Entry 9DMB (electron microscopy, 4.27 A resolution (low resolution: residue-level contacts below are approximate; hydrogen-bond / salt-bridge calls are withheld)); this record covers chains L and F of the 12 polymer chains in the assembly.

== Chain L (and F) ==
Protein: Envelope glycoprotein gp120
Source organism: Human immunodeficiency virus 1
Notes: chain F of this document is another copy of the same molecule, construct and numbering; everything in this record applies to it too
UniProtKB: Q2N0S6 (Q2N0S6_9HIV1); the construct lacks a stretch of the UniProt sequence and is renumbered around it, so the offset changes along the chain: 31-141 = UniProt 30-140; 150-185 = UniProt 141-176; 188-309 = UniProt 187-308; 312-321 = UniProt 309-318; 2 more segments
Amino-acid sequence (480 residues; row label = number of the first residue in the row; note: 13 numbers in that range are skipped by the numbering (no residue carries them; nothing is unmodelled there); a row labelled like 185A-185J holds insertion residues (185A, then the next letters in order)):
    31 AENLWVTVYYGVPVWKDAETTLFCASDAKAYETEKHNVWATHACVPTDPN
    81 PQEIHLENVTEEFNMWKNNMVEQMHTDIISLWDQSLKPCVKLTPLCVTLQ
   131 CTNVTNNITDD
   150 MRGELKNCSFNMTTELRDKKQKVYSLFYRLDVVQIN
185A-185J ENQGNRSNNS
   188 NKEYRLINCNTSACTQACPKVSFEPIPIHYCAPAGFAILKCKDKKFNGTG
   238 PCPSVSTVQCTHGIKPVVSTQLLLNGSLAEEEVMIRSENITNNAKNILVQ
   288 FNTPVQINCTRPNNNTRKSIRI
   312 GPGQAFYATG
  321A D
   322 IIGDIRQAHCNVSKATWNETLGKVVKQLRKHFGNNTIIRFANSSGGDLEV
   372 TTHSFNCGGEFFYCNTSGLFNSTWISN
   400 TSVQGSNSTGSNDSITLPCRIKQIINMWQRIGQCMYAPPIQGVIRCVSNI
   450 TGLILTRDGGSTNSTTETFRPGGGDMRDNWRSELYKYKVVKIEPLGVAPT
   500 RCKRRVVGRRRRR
Not modelled in the structure: 31, 185A-185J, 400-410, 506-512
Sequence notes: conflict Cys-201 (Ile200 in Q2N0S6), Asn-332 (Thr330 in Q2N0S6), Cys-433 (Ala430 in Q2N0S6), Cys-501 (Ala498 in Q2N0S6), Arg-509 (Glu506 in Q2N0S6), Arg-510 (Lys507 in Q2N0S6), Arg-512 (Ala509 in Q2N0S6)
Disulfides: Cys-54/Cys-74, Cys-119/Cys-205, Cys-126/Cys-196, Cys-131/Cys-157, Cys-201/Cys-433, Cys-218/Cys-247, Cys-228/Cys-239, Cys-296/Cys-331, Cys-378/Cys-445, Cys-385/Cys-418
Glycans and other covalent adducts: N-acetylglucosamine (NAG) linked to Asn-88, Asn-133, Asn-137, Asn-156, Asn-160, Asn-197, Asn-234, Asn-262, Asn-276, Asn-295, Asn-301, Asn-332, Asn-339, Asn-355, Asn-363, Asn-386, Asn-392, Asn-448, Asn-462
From the paper describing this entry:
  - post-translational modification sites: Asn-276, Asn-363

== Interface between chain L and chain F ==
Contacting residue pairs - 11 pairs, chain L then chain F:
  Glu-164(L) with Cys-196(F)
  Leu-165(L) with Thr-128(F)
  Arg-166(L) with Cys-126(F); Arg-166(F)
  Asp-167(L) with Val-127(F)
  Lys-168(L) with Thr-128(F)
  Pro-313(L) with Cys-196(F); Thr-198(F); Ala-200(F)
  Gly-314(L) with Thr-198(F); Ser-199(F)
Also at the interface, not in a pair above, chain F (11 interface residues in all): Asn-160, Arg-192, Asn-195

== Overview ==
Chain L and chain F form an interface of 7 and 11 residues respectively. Covalently linked
N-acetylglucosamine: at Asn-88(L), Asn-133(L), Asn-137(L), Asn-156(L), Asn-160(L) and Asn-197(L) and 13 more.
From the paper: modification sites Asn-276(L) and Asn-363(L).
Both chains are Envelope glycoprotein gp120 (Human immunodeficiency virus 1). Entry 9DMB (Rhesus RHA10.01 Fab
in complex with HIV-1 Env BG505 DS-SOSIP trimer) was determined by electron microscopy.
